Entry 8JH4 (electron microscopy, 3.20 A resolution); this record covers chains N and e of the 23 polymer chains in the assembly.

# Chain N
Molecule: 198-nt DNA strand
From: synthetic construct
Sequence (198 nucleotides; each row starts with the number of its first residue; numbers below 1 keep their minus sign (DG-125 is residue -125)):
  -125 GCTTACGTCA GTCTGGCCAT CTTTGTGTTT GGTGTGTTTG GGTGGTGGCC GTTTTCGTTG
   -65 TTTTTTTCTG TCTCGTGCCT GGTGTCTTGG GTGTAATCCC CTTGGCGGTT AAAACGCGGG
    -5 GGACAGCGCG TACGTGCGTT TAAGCGGTGC TAGAGCTGTC TACGACCAAT TGAGCGGCCT
    55 CGGCACCGGG ATTCTGAT
Unresolved in the structure: -125 to -106, -43 to -32

# Chain e
Molecule: Histone H3.3
From: Homo sapiens
UniProt: P84243 (H33_HUMAN); residues 0-135 here correspond to UniProt positions 1-136 (UniProt number = residue number + 1)
Amino-acid sequence (136 residues; numbered 0 to 135; the number before each row is that of its first residue; numbering starts at 0):
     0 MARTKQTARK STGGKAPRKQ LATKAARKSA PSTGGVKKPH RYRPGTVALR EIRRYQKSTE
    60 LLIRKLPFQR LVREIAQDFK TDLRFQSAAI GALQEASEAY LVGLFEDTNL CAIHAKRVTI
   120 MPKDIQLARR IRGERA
Unresolved in the structure: 0-35, 135
Curated features (UniProtKB/Swiss-Prot):
  - site: Ser31 (Interaction with ZMYND11)
  - modified residue: Arg2 (Asymmetric dimethylarginine), Thr3 (Phosphothreonine), Lys4 (Allysine), Gln5 (5-glutamyl dopamine), Thr6 (Phosphothreonine), Arg8 (Citrulline), Lys9 (N6,N6,N6-trimethyllysine), Ser10 (ADP-ribosylserine), Thr11 (Phosphothreonine), Lys14 (N6-(2-hydroxyisobutyryl)lysine), Arg17 (Asymmetric dimethylarginine), Lys18 (N6-(2-hydroxyisobutyryl)lysine), Lys23 (N6-(2-hydroxyisobutyryl)lysine), Arg26 (Citrulline), Lys27 (N6,N6,N6-trimethyllysine), Ser28 (ADP-ribosylserine), Ser31 (Phosphoserine), Lys36 (N6,N6,N6-trimethyllysine), Lys37 (N6-methyllysine), Tyr41 (Phosphotyrosine) and 9 more in UniProt
  - lipidation: Lys18 (N6-decanoyllysine)

# Interface between chain N and chain e
Residue-residue contacts - 8 pairs, chain N then chain e:
  DG-8(N) with Arg40(e), base contact
  DG-5(N) with Arg42(e), salt bridge to the phosphate
  DA-3(N) with Lys115(e), phosphate contact; Arg116(e), sugar contact; Val117(e), phosphate contact
  DT69(N) with Tyr41(e), sugar contact
  DG70(N) with Arg42(e), phosphate contact; Thr45(e), phosphate contact
Other interface residues (no listed pair), chain N (7 interface residues in all): DA-14, DA-13
Other interface residues (no listed pair), chain e (8 interface residues in all): Arg63

# Overview
The interface between chain N and chain e involves 7 residues on one side and 8 on the other, with 1 salt
bridge. Its one salt-bridged contact is DG-5(N)-Arg42(e).
Chain N is a 198-nt DNA strand (synthetic construct) and chain e is Histone H3.3 (Homo sapiens); the
structure, RNA polymerase II elongation complex containing 60 bp upstream DNA loop, stalled at SHL(-1) of the
..., was determined by electron microscopy together with 8JH2 and 8JH3 from the same study.
